4S2Y - chains A and B; structure by X-ray diffraction, 1.60 A resolution.

# Chain A
Name: RNA pyrophosphohydrolase
Source organism: Escherichia coli
Notes: EC 3.6.1.-
UniProt: P0A776 (RPPH_ECOLI); residues 2-161 here correspond to UniProt positions 1-160 (UniProt number = residue number - 1)
Amino-acid sequence (161 residues; numbered 1 to 161; the number before each row is that of its first residue):
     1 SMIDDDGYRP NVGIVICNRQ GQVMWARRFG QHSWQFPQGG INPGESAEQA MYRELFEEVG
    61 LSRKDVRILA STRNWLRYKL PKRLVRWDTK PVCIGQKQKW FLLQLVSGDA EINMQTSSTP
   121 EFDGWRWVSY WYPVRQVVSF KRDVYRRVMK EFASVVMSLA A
Unresolved in the structure: 1, 87-91
Construct notes: expression tag (1); engineered mutation Ala160 (Gln159 in P0A776), Ala161 (Glu160 in P0A776)
Ion coordination: Mg2+ site 1: Gln38, Glu58, Glu121 (shared with APC_1(B) of chain B); Mg2+ site 2: Glu54, Glu58, Glu121 (shared with APC_1(B) of chain B); Mg2+ site 3: Glu54 (shared with APC_1(B) of chain B)
Curated features (UniProtKB/Swiss-Prot):
  - motif: Gly39 to Gly60 (Nudix box)
What the authors report for this chain:
  - Mg2+ coordination: Glu54, Glu58, Glu121
  - conformationally variable residues (side-chain flip): Glu57
  - binding site for the 3-nt RNA strand (chain B): Gln38, Lys141
  - catalytic residues: Arg9, Glu57 (proposed by the authors, not directly observed)
  - mutagenesis - R9A, E54A, E57A, E121A (2.5-fold): decreased catalytic activity
  - mutagenesis - E58A: abolished catalytic activity
  - specificity-determining residues: Arg28, Val138, Phe140 (proposed by the authors, not directly observed)

# Chain B
Molecule: 3-nt RNA strand
Sequence (3 nucleotides; each row starts with the number of its first residue):
     1 XGU
Unresolved in the structure: 3
Modified / non-standard residues: APC (diphosphomethylphosphonic acid adenosyl ester) at position 1
Ion coordination: Mg2+ site 1: APC_1 (shared with Gln38(A), Glu58(A), Glu121(A) of chain A)

# Chain A / chain B interface
Pairs across the interface (21; chain A residue first):
  Arg9(A) with APC_1(B)
  Asn11(A) with APC_1(B)
  Arg28(A) with G2(B), salt bridge to the phosphate
  Gln31(A) with G2(B), base contact
  Ser33(A) with G2(B), hydrogen bond to the base
  Gln38(A) with APC_1(B); G2(B), phosphate contact
  Gly39(A) with APC_1(B)
  Gly40(A) with APC_1(B)
  Glu54(A) with APC_1(B)
  Glu58(A) with APC_1(B)
  Tyr78(A) with G2(B), hydrogen bond to the phosphate
  Leu80(A) with APC_1(B); G2(B), phosphate contact
  Leu84(A) with G2(B), sugar contact
  Gln96(A) with APC_1(B); G2(B), phosphate contact
  Glu121(A) with APC_1(B)
  Val138(A) with G2(B), base contact
  Phe140(A) with G2(B), phosphate contact
  Lys141(A) with G2(B), salt bridge to the phosphate

# In short
18 residues of chain A and 2 residues of chain B are in contact, with 2 hydrogen bonds and 2 salt bridges.
Polar pairs include Ser33(A)-G2(B), Tyr78(A)-G2(B) and Arg28(A)-G2(B). From the paper: catalytic residues
Arg9(A) and Glu57(A); R9A, E54A and E57A of chain A, among others, reduce catalytic activity; 5 substitutions
were tested in all.
Here chain A is RNA pyrophosphohydrolase (Escherichia coli) and chain B is a 3-nt RNA strand. Entry 4S2Y
(Structure of E. coli RppH bound to RNA and three magnesium ions) was determined by X-ray diffraction (same
publication as 4S2V, 4S2W and 4S2X).
